6YNX - chains A and L of the 41 polymer chains in the assembly; structure by electron microscopy, 2.50 A resolution.

# Chain A
Molecule: subunit a
Source organism: Tetrahymena thermophila
Reference sequence: Q951C1 (Q951C1_TETTH); residue numbers follow UniProt; this construct covers 1-446
Amino-acid sequence (446 residues; numbered 1 to 446; the number before each row is that of its first residue):
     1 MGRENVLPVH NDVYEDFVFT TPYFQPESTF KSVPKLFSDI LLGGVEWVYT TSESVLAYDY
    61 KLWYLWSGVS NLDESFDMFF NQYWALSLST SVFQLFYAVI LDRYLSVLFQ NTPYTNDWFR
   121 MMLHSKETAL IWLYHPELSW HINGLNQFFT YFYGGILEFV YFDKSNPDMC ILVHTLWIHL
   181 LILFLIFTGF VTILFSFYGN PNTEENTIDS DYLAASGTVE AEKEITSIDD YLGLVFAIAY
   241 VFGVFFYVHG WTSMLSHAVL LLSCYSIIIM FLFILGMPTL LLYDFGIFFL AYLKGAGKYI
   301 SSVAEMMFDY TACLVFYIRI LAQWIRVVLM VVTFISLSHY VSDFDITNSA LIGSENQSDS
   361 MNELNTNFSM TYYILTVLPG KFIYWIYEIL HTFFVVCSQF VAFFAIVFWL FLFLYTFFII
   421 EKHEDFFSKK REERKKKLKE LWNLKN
Unresolved in the structure: 1-13
Ligand contacts:
  - 1,2-diacyl-sn-glycero-3-phosphocholine (PC1), molecule 1: Leu213, Ser216, Gly217, Glu220, Lys223, Ile225, Tyr231, Leu234, Val235, Ile238, Ala239, Phe404, Ala405, Phe408, Trp409
  - 1,2-diacyl-sn-glycero-3-phosphocholine (PC1), molecule 2: Tyr283, Asp284, Gly286
  - Ubiquinone-8 (UQ8): His174, Trp177, Ile178, Leu180, Leu181, Phe184
What the authors report for this chain:
  - self-association interface (contacts with another copy of this molecule): Asn362 to Leu364

# Chain L
Molecule: ATPTT6
Source organism: Tetrahymena thermophila
Reference sequence: I7MCQ6 (I7MCQ6_TETTS); residues 1-247 here = UniProt positions 1-247
Amino-acid sequence (247 residues; each row starts with the number of its first residue):
     1 MPVKEGQAKL WFSTKEEADA YDDKMISNIE LKSQDYEDEN FSPVFNRKTQ EYFLEPSEKF
    61 KSDFAELLRP LRSLSFNQVV DRYVLIPPNH TFYRNWTYEK FLGGFGLSYL ILRELPLRNF
   121 YARVFVMYAF AAKVLDHLGN PFPFSGHGQI VAAADRWNHW DVRCYDNVMK ALKYIRIPTV
   181 QNNIPEATRW YGRQPGHLLR ADTYWIPNLV SQRFAKHQPA HWDGTQNMPI FRLADPKHKD
   241 SYMVQFR
Unresolved in the structure: 1
Ligand contacts: Ubiquinone-8 (UQ8): Gly106, Leu107, Leu110

# Chain A / chain L interface
Residue-residue contacts - 114 pairs, chain A then chain L:
  Gly44(A) with Lys237(L), hydrogen bond (backbone-side chain)
  Val45(A) with Asp235(L); Pro236(L)
  Trp47(A) with Ile184(L), hydrophobic; Thr188(L)
  Tyr49(A) with Phe246(L); Arg247(L)
  Thr50(A) with Arg247(L), hydrogen bond (backbone-backbone)
  Val55(A) with Phe144(L)
  Leu56(A) with Phe144(L)
  Ala57(A) with Pro143(L); Phe144(L), hydrogen bond (backbone-backbone)
  Tyr58(A) with Leu138(L), hydrophobic; Asn140(L); Pro141(L), hydrogen bond (side chain-backbone); Phe142(L); Pro143(L)
  Asp59(A) with Leu138(L); His147(L); Gly148(L), hydrogen bond (backbone-backbone)
  Tyr60(A) with Leu102(L), hydrophobic; Leu138(L); Gly148(L)
  Lys61(A) with His147(L); Gly148(L), hydrogen bond (backbone-backbone); Gln149(L); Ile150(L), hydrogen bond (backbone-backbone)
  Leu62(A) with Tyr98(L), hydrophobic; Ile150(L)
  Trp63(A) with Gln149(L); Ile150(L), hydrogen bond (backbone-backbone); Val151(L); Ala152(L), hydrogen bond (backbone-backbone)
  Tyr64(A) with Tyr98(L); Ala152(L), hydrophobic; Ala153(L); Asn158(L); His159(L)
  Leu65(A) with Ala152(L); Ala154(L)
  Trp66(A) with Ala154(L); Lys173(L)
  Asp73(A) with Ala154(L), hydrogen bond (side chain-backbone)
  Glu74(A) with Ala154(L), hydrogen bond (backbone-backbone); Asp155(L); Arg156(L), salt bridge
  Ser75(A) with Ala154(L)
  Met78(A) with Leu67(L), hydrophobic
  Asn81(A) with Phe64(L)
  Gln82(A) with Phe64(L), hydrogen bond (side chain-backbone); Leu67(L); Leu68(L)
  Trp84(A) with Phe60(L), hydrophobic
  Ala85(A) with Phe60(L), hydrophobic; Phe64(L), hydrophobic
  Leu88(A) with Pro56(L), hydrophobic; Phe60(L), hydrophobic
  Asn111(A) with Tyr174(L), hydrogen bond
  Asp117(A) with Arg163(L), hydrogen bond (backbone-side chain)
  Trp118(A) with His159(L); Val162(L); Arg163(L), hydrogen bond (side chain-backbone); Tyr165(L), hydrogen bond (side chain-backbone); Val168(L), hydrophobic; Met169(L); Leu172(L), hydrophobic; Lys173(L)
  Phe119(A) with Arg163(L); Asp166(L)
  Arg120(A) with Arg156(L), hydrogen bond (side chain-backbone); Trp160(L); Arg163(L)
  Lys126(A) with Asp155(L), hydrogen bond (side chain-backbone); Arg156(L)
  Glu127(A) with Val84(L); Arg156(L)
  Leu133(A) with Leu68(L), hydrophobic; Leu71(L), hydrophobic
  Tyr134(A) with Leu71(L); Phe76(L), hydrophobic; Val79(L)
  Glu158(A) with Arg176(L), salt bridge
  Phe159(A) with Ile177(L)
  Val160(A) with Tyr174(L), hydrophobic; Ile175(L); Arg176(L)
  Tyr161(A) with Lys173(L); Tyr174(L); Ile175(L), hydrogen bond (backbone-backbone); Ile177(L), hydrophobic
  Phe162(A) with Lys173(L)
  Asp163(A) with Leu172(L); Lys173(L), hydrogen bond (backbone-backbone)
  Asn166(A) with Lys173(L), hydrogen bond
  Pro167(A) with His159(L), hydrogen bond (backbone-side chain); Leu172(L)
  Asp168(A) with His159(L)
  Met169(A) with His147(L)
  Cys170(A) with Tyr98(L), hydrophobic
  Leu172(A) with Glu99(L); Leu102(L), hydrophobic
  Val173(A) with Glu99(L), hydrogen bond (backbone-side chain)
  His174(A) with Glu99(L), hydrogen bond (backbone-side chain); Leu102(L); Gly103(L)
  His179(A) with Phe144(L)
  Ala258(A) with Tyr204(L), hydrophobic
  Leu261(A) with Thr203(L)
  Cys264(A) with Ile206(L), hydrophobic; Leu209(L)
  Tyr265(A) with Thr203(L); Leu209(L)
  Ile268(A) with Leu209(L), hydrophobic; Val210(L), hydrophobic
Interface residues without a listed pair, chain A (65 interface residues in all): Gly43, Phe76, Ser89, Thr128, Leu130, Ile131, His135, Ser165, Ile171, His257
Interface residues without a listed pair, chain L (66 interface residues in all): Tyr83, Tyr93, Asn95, Phe105, Val134, His137, Trp157, Arg189, Gly192, Arg193

# Summary
The interface between chain A and chain L involves 65 residues on one side and 66 on the other, with 24
hydrogen bonds and 2 salt bridges. Polar contacts include Glu74(A)-Arg156(L), Glu158(A)-Arg176(L) and
Gly44(A)-Lys237(L). Ubiquinone-8 is bound between chain A and chain L. Chain A binds
1,2-diacyl-sn-glycero-3-phosphocholine. From the paper: a self-association interface involving Asn362(A).
Chain A is subunit a and chain L is ATPTT6, both from Tetrahymena thermophila; the structure, Cryo-EM
structure of Tetrahymena thermophila mitochondrial ATP synthase - Fo-subcomplex, was determined by electron
microscopy together with 6YNV, 6YNW, 6YNY, 6YNZ and 6YO0 from the same study.
